Entry 3BOY (X-ray diffraction, 1.70 A resolution); this record covers chains B and C of the 4 polymer chains in the assembly.

== Chain B (and C) ==
Name: Hut operon positive regulatory protein
From: Bacillus subtilis
Notes: chain C of this document is another copy of the same molecule, construct and numbering; everything in this record applies to it too
UniProt: P10943 (HUTP_BACSU); residues 2-148 here = UniProt positions 2-148
Sequence (147 residues; row label = number of the first residue in the row):
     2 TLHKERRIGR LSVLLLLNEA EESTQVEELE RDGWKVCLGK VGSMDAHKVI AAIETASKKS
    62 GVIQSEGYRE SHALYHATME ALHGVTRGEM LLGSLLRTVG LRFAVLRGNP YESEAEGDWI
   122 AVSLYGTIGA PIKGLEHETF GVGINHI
Construct notes: engineered mutation I51 (Val in P10943)
Curated features (UniProtKB/Swiss-Prot):
  - mutagenesis: T2 (T2A: Great decrease in binding affinity for mRNA), L3 (L3A: Great decrease in binding affinity for mRNA), H4 (H4A: Decrease in binding affinity for mRNA), K5 (K5A: No effect; K5R: No effect), E6 (E6A: No effect), R7 (R7A: Decrease in binding affinity for mRNA; R7K: Slight decrease in binding affinity for mRNA), R8 (R8A/K: No effect; R8P: Great decrease in binding affinity for mRNA), I9 (I9A: Great decrease in binding affinity for mRNA), G10 (G10A: Decrease in binding affinity for mRNA), R11 (R11A/K: No effect; R11A: No effect), S13 (S13A: No effect), V14 (V14A: No effect), 13 further mutagenesis entries in UniProt

== Chain B / chain C interface ==
Pairs across the interface (19; chain B residue first):
  A47(B) - S95(C)
  H48(B) - G94(C)
  H48(B) - S95(C)  hydrogen bond (backbone-backbone)
  H48(B) - L97(C)
  I51(B) - L96(C)
  I51(B) - L97(C)  hydrophobic
  A52(B) - L97(C)  hydrophobic
  G68(B) - L136(C)
  Y69(B) - L136(C)
  Y69(B) - E137(C)
  Y69(B) - H138(C)
  H73(B) - H138(C)  hydrogen bond
  Y76(B) - L96(C)  hydrogen bond (side chain-backbone)
  Y76(B) - R98(C)
  E90(B) - E90(C)
  M91(B) - E90(C)  hydrogen bond (backbone-side chain)
  M91(B) - L92(C)
  M91(B) - L96(C)  hydrophobic
  L92(B) - L92(C)  hydrophobic
Interface residues without a listed pair, chain B (15 interface residues in all): E55, K59, M80, G89
Interface residues without a listed pair, chain C (13 interface residues in all): I129, G130, G135

== In short ==
Chain B and chain C form an interface of 15 and 13 residues respectively, with 4 hydrogen bonds. Among the
polar pairs are H73(B)-H138(C), Y76(B)-L96(C) and M91(B)-E90(C). UniProt lists 25 mutagenesis sites on chain
B.
Chain B and chain C are both Hut operon positive regulatory protein (Bacillus subtilis); the structure,
Crystal structure of the HutP antitermination complex bound to the HUT mRNA, was determined by X-ray
diffraction.
